Entry 5FGG (X-ray diffraction, 2.70 A resolution); this record covers chains B and C of the 28 polymer chains in the assembly.

# Chain B
Protein: Proteasome subunit alpha type-3
Source organism: Saccharomyces cerevisiae (strain ATCC 204508 / S288c)
Notes: EC 3.4.25.1
UniProtKB: P23638 (PSA3_YEAST); residues 0-257 here correspond to UniProt positions 1-258 (UniProt number = residue number + 1)
Sequence (258 residues; numbered 0 to 257; the number before each row is that of its first residue; numbering starts at 0):
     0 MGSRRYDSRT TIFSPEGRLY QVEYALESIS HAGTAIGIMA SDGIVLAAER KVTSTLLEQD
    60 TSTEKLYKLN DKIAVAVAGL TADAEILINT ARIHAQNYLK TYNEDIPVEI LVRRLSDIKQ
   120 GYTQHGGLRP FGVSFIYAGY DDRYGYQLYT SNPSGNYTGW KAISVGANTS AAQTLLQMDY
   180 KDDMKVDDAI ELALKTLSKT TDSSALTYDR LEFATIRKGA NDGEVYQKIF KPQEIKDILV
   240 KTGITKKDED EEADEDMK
Unresolved in the structure: 0, 245-257
UniProt features mapped onto this chain:
  - cross-link (Glycyl lysine isopeptide (Lys-Gly)): Lys99 (interchain with G-Cter in ubiquitin), Lys198 (interchain with G-Cter in ubiquitin), Lys230 (interchain with G-Cter in ubiquitin)

# Chain C
Protein: Proteasome subunit alpha type-4
Source organism: Saccharomyces cerevisiae (strain ATCC 204508 / S288c)
Notes: EC 3.4.25.1
UniProtKB: P40303 (PSA4_YEAST); residues -1 to 252 here correspond to UniProt positions 1-254 (UniProt number = residue number + 2)
Sequence (254 residues; numbered -1 to 252; the number before each row is that of its first residue; numbers below 1 keep their minus sign (Met-1 is residue -1)):
    -1 MSGYDRALSI FSPDGHIFQV EYALEAVKRG TCAVGVKGKN CVVLGCERRS TLKLQDTRIT
    59 PSKVSKIDSH VVLSFSGLNA DSRILIEKAR VEAQSHRLTL EDPVTVEYLT RYVAGVQQRY
   119 TQSGGVRPFG VSTLIAGFDP RDDEPKLYQT EPSGIYSSWS AQTIGRNSKT VREFLEKNYD
   179 RKEPPATVEE CVKLTVRSLL EVVQTGAKNI EITVVKPDSD IVALSSEEIN QYVTQIEQEK
   239 QEQQEQDKKK KSNH
Unresolved in the structure: -1 to 0, 241-252
UniProt features mapped onto this chain:
  - modified residue: Thr58 (Phosphothreonine)

# Chain B / chain C interface
Pairs across the interface - 71 pairs, chain B then chain C:
  Arg3(B) - Arg4(C)
  Asp6(B) - Tyr2(C)  hydrogen bond
  Asp6(B) - Arg4(C)  salt bridge
  Arg8(B) - Arg4(C)
  Thr10(B) - Leu6(C)
  Thr10(B) - Arg125(C)
  Ile11(B) - Leu6(C)  hydrophobic
  Ile11(B) - Gln17(C)
  Phe12(B) - Gln17(C)  hydrogen bond (backbone-side chain)
  Phe12(B) - Tyr20(C)  hydrophobic
  Phe12(B) - Ala21(C)  hydrophobic
  Phe12(B) - Ala24(C)  hydrophobic
  Phe12(B) - Leu76(C)  hydrophobic
  Phe12(B) - Arg125(C)
  Phe12(B) - Pro126(C)
  Phe12(B) - Gly128(C)
  Ser13(B) - Tyr20(C)
  Pro14(B) - Tyr20(C)  hydrophobic
  Pro14(B) - Glu23(C)
  Glu15(B) - Glu23(C)
  Glu15(B) - Arg27(C)  hydrogen bond (backbone-side chain)
  Gly16(B) - Tyr20(C)
  Gly16(B) - Glu23(C)
  Gly16(B) - Ala24(C)
  Gly16(B) - Arg27(C)  hydrogen bond (backbone-side chain)
  Arg17(B) - Arg27(C)
  Leu18(B) - Arg125(C)
  Met38(B) - Asp54(C)
  Arg112(B) - Arg81(C)
  Ser115(B) - Arg81(C)  hydrogen bond (backbone-side chain)
  Asp116(B) - Arg81(C)  salt bridge
  Gln119(B) - Ala78(C)
  Gln119(B) - Asp79(C)
  Gln119(B) - Ile82(C)
  Thr122(B) - Arg125(C)  hydrogen bond (backbone-side chain)
  Gln123(B) - Tyr118(C)
  Gln123(B) - Gly123(C)
  Gln123(B) - Val124(C)
  Gln123(B) - Arg125(C)  hydrogen bond (backbone-backbone)
  Gln123(B) - Phe127(C)
  His124(B) - Gly123(C)
  His124(B) - Val124(C)
  Gly125(B) - Tyr2(C)
  Gly125(B) - Gly123(C)
  Gly126(B) - Tyr2(C)
  Tyr143(B) - Arg56(C)  hydrogen bond (backbone-side chain)
  Tyr143(B) - Ile57(C)  hydrophobic
  Tyr145(B) - Arg56(C)  hydrogen bond (backbone-side chain)
  Gln146(B) - Ile57(C)
  Leu147(B) - Ile57(C)
  Tyr148(B) - Ile57(C)
  Ser153(B) - Ala78(C)
  Gly154(B) - Ala78(C)
  Gly154(B) - Arg81(C)  hydrogen bond (backbone-side chain)
  Asn155(B) - Asn77(C)
  Tyr156(B) - Pro59(C)  hydrophobic
  Tyr156(B) - Arg81(C)
  Gly158(B) - Gln53(C)
  Gly158(B) - Asp54(C)  hydrogen bond (backbone-backbone)
  Gly158(B) - Ile57(C)
  Gly158(B) - Thr58(C)  hydrogen bond (backbone-side chain)
  Trp159(B) - Lys51(C)
  Trp159(B) - Leu52(C)
  Trp159(B) - Gln53(C)
  Trp159(B) - Asp54(C)
  Lys160(B) - Leu52(C)  hydrogen bond (backbone-backbone)
  Lys160(B) - Gln53(C)
  Ala161(B) - Leu52(C)
  Leu175(B) - Leu52(C)
  Gln176(B) - Lys51(C)
  Gln176(B) - Leu52(C)
Interface residues without a listed pair, chain B (41 interface residues in all): Glu108, Thr157, Gln172, Tyr179
Interface residues without a listed pair, chain C (31 interface residues in all): Leu50

# In short
41 residues of chain B face 31 of chain C across their interface, with 13 hydrogen bonds and 2 salt bridges.
Polar contacts include Asp6(B)-Arg4(C), Asp116(B)-Arg81(C) and Asp6(B)-Tyr2(C).
Here chain B is Proteasome subunit alpha type-3 and chain C is Proteasome subunit alpha type-4, both from
Saccharomyces cerevisiae (strain ATCC 204508 / S288c). Entry 5FGG (Yeast 20S proteasome beta5-L(-49S)_D17N
double mutant in complex with Carfilzomib) was determined by X-ray diffraction, deposited together with 5CZ4,
5CZ5, 5CZ6, 5CZ7, 5CZ8, 5CZ9 and 16 further entries.
